PDB entry 7CHW | electron microscopy, 3.58 A resolution | chains K and G of the 9 polymer chains in the assembly

Chain K:
Name: DNA-directed RNA polymerase subunit alpha
Organism: Escherichia coli
Notes: EC 2.7.7.6
Reference sequence: U9ZUN7 (U9ZUN7_ECOLX); numbering as in UniProt (aligned over 1-329)
Sequence (329 residues; row label = number of the first residue in the row):
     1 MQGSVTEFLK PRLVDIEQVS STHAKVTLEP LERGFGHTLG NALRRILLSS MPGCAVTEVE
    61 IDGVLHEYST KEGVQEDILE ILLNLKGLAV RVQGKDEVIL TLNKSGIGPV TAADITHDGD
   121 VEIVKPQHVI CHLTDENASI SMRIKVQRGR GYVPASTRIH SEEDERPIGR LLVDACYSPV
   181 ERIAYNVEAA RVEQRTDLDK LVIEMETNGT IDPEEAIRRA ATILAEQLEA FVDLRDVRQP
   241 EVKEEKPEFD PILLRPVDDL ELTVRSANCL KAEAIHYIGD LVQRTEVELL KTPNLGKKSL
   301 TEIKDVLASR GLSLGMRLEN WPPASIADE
Disordered / not traced: 1-249, 290-297, 325-329

Chain G:
Molecule: 63-nt DNA strand
Sequence (63 nucleotides; each row starts with the number of its first residue; numbers below 1 keep their minus sign (DT-2 is residue -2)):
    -2 TCCCCTGCAT CCGTGACAGC TCCCATTATA GCACAATTTA ACACTTTTGT CAATCATTTT
    58 GTT
Disordered / not traced: -2 to -1, 14-25

Chain K / chain G interface:
Residue-residue contacts - 11 pairs, chain K then chain G:
  Arg265(K) with DT55(G), base contact
  Leu289(K) with DG58(G), phosphate contact
  Lys298(K) with DT55(G), sugar contact; DT56(G), phosphate contact
  Ser299(K) with DT56(G), hydrogen bond to the phosphate; DT57(G), phosphate contact
  Leu300(K) with DT56(G), hydrogen bond to the phosphate; DT57(G), hydrogen bond to the phosphate
  Thr301(K) with DT56(G), hydrogen bond to the phosphate
  Glu302(K) with DT55(G), phosphate contact; DT56(G), hydrogen bond to the phosphate
Also at the interface, not in a pair above, chain K (8 interface residues in all): Glu288

Summary:
Chain K and chain G form an interface of 8 and 4 residues respectively, with 5 hydrogen bonds. Among the polar
pairs are Ser299(K)-DT56(G), Leu300(K)-DT56(G) and Leu300(K)-DT57(G).
Chain K is DNA-directed RNA polymerase subunit alpha (Escherichia coli) and chain G is a 63-nt DNA strand; the
structure, Cryo-EM structure of an Escherichia coli RNAP-promoter open complex (RPo), was determined by
electron microscopy.
